Entry 7WU9 (electron microscopy, 3.38 A resolution); this record covers chains B and S of the 5 polymer chains in the assembly.

Chain B:
Molecule: Guanine nucleotide-binding protein G(I)/G(S)/G(T) subunit beta-1
Organism: Homo sapiens
UniProt: P62873 (GBB1_HUMAN); residue numbers follow UniProt; this construct covers 2-340
Amino-acid sequence (345 residues; row label = number of the first residue in the row; numbers below 1 keep their minus sign (Gly-4 is residue -4)):
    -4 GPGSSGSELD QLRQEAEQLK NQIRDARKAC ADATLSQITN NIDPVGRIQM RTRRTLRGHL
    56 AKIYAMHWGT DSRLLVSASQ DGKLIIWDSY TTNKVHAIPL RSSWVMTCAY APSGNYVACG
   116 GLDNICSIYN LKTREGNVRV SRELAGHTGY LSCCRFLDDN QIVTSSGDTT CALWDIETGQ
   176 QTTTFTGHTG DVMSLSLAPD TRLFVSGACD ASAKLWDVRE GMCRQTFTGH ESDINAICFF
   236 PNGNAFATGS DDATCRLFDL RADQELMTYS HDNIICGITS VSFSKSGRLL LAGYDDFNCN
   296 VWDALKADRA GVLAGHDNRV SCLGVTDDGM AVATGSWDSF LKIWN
Disordered / not traced: -4 to 4
Differences from the reference sequence: expression tag (-4 to 1)
Swiss-Prot annotation at these positions:
  - modified residue: Ser2 (N-acetylserine), His266 (Phosphohistidine)

Chain S:
Molecule: scFv16
Organism: Mus musculus
Notes: antibody fragment or engineered binder
Amino-acid sequence (255 residues; row label = number of the first residue in the row):
     1 DVQLVESGGG LVQPGGSRKL SCSASGFAFS SFGMHWVRQA PEKGLEWVAY ISSGSGTIYY
    61 ADTVKGRFTI SRDDPKNTLF LQMTSLRSED TAMYYCVRSI YYYGSSPFDF WGQGTTLTVS
   121 SGGGGSGGGG SGGGGSDIVM TQATSSVPVT PGESVSISCR SSKSLLHSNG NTYLYWFLQR
   181 PGQSPQLLIY RMSNLASGVP DRFSGSGSGT AFTLTISRLE AEDVGVYYCM QHLEYPLTFG
   241 AGTKLELKGE NLYFQ
Disordered / not traced: 1, 122-135, 248-255

Interface between chain B and chain S:
Residue-residue contacts (12):
  Arg68(B) with Tyr103(S)
  Leu69(B) with Tyr103(S), hydrophobic
  Val90(B) with Tyr102(S), hydrophobic
  His91(B) with Tyr102(S)
  Arg129(B) with Val2(S); Arg98(S)
  Glu130(B) with Gly26(S); Phe27(S); Ala28(S); Phe32(S); Arg98(S)
  Gly131(B) with Phe32(S)
Interface residues without a listed pair, chain S (11 interface residues in all): Ser31, Ile100, Ser197

Summary:
7 residues of chain B face 11 of chain S across their interface.
Chain B is Guanine nucleotide-binding protein G(I)/G(S)/G(T) subunit beta-1 (Homo sapiens) and chain S is
scFv16 (Mus musculus); the structure, Cryo-EM structure of the human EP3-Gi signaling complex, was determined
by electron microscopy.
